9CL7 - chains F and E of the 6 polymer chains in the assembly; structure by electron microscopy, 3.83 A resolution.

# Chain F
Molecule: 40-nt DNA strand
Sequence (40 nucleotides; each row starts with the number of its first residue):
     1 CTCTAGACTCGACCTAGCAGATCTCGAGTCTAGAAATTCG

# Chain E
Name: Fanconi-associated nuclease 1
From: Homo sapiens
Notes: EC 3.1.21.-, 3.1.4.1
UniProtKB: Q9Y2M0 (FAN1_HUMAN); numbering as in UniProt (aligned over 372-1010)
Amino-acid sequence (639 residues; numbered 372 to 1010; the number before each row is that of its first residue):
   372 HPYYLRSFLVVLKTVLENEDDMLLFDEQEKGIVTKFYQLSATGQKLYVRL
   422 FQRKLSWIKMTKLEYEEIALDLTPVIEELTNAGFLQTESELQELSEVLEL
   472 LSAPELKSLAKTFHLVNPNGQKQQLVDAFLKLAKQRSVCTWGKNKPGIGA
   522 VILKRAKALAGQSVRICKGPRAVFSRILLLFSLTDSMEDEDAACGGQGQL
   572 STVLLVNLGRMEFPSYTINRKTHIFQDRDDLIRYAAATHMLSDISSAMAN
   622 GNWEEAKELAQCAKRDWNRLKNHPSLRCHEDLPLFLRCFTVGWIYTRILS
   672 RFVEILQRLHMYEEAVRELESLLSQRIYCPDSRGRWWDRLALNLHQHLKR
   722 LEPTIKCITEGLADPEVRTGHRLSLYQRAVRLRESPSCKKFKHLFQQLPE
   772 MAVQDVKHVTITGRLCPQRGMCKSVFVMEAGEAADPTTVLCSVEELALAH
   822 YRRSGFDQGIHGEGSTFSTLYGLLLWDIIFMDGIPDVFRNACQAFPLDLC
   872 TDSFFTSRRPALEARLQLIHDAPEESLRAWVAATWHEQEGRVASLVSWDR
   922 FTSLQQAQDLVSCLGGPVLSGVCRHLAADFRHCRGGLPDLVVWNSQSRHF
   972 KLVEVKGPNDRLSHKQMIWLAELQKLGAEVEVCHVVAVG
Not modelled in the structure: 561-577, 788-797
Curated features (UniProtKB/Swiss-Prot):
  - binding site (Mn(2+)): Glu834, Asp960, Glu975, Val976
  - natural variant: Cys871 (C871R: In KMIN), Gln929 (Q929P: In KMIN), Gly937 (G937D: In KMIN), Asp960 (D960N: In KMIN)
  - mutagenesis: Leu477 (L477P: Still localized to sites of DNA damage but the strength of the signal is diminished), Arg706 (R706A: Strongly reduced affinity for sites that have a 5'-terminal phosphate anchor at a flap of 1 nucleotide; when associated with A-952), Gln864 (Q864A: Loss of nuclease activity; when associated with A-960; A-975 and A-977), Arg952 (R952A: Strongly reduced affinity for sites that have a 5'-terminal phosphate anchor at a flap of 1 nucleotide; when associated with A-706), Asp960 (D960A: Loss of nuclease activity. Loss of nuclease activity; when associated with A-864; A-975 and A-977), Glu975 (E975A: Loss of nuclease activity; when associated with A-864; A-960 and A-977), Lys977 (K977A: Loss of nuclease activity; when associated with A-864; A-960 and A-975), Asp981 to Arg982 (Loss of nuclease activity)
What the authors report for this chain:
  - binding site for DNA (46-MER) with (CAG)2 extrusion: Tyr374, Arg420, Arg424, Lys425, Lys482
  - catalytic residues: Asp960
  - disease-associated variants - R507H: decreased binding to Proliferating cell nuclear antigen
  - mutagenesis - R507H: unchanged catalytic activity on 70mM KCl
  - conformationally variable residues (loop rearrangement): Arg507
  - mutagenesis - Q506A/R507A/S508A/V509A, R507A, R507H: decreased catalytic activity on PCNA

# How chain F and chain E interact
Pairs across the interface - 6 pairs, chain F then chain E:
  DA12(F) - Arg982(E)  phosphate contact
  DT15(F) - Arg679(E)  salt bridge to the phosphate
  DC25(F) - Ala474(E)  phosphate contact
  DC25(F) - Gln492(E)  hydrogen bond to the phosphate
  DC25(F) - Lys493(E)  phosphate contact
  DG26(F) - Gln492(E)  hydrogen bond to the phosphate
Also at the interface, not in a pair above, chain F (6 interface residues in all): DC23, DT24
Also at the interface, not in a pair above, chain E (8 interface residues in all): Lys433, Ser473, Arg752

# Summary
6 residues of chain F and 8 residues of chain E are in contact; the contacts include 2 hydrogen bonds and 1
salt bridge. Polar contacts include DC25(F)-Gln492(E), DG26(F)-Gln492(E) and DT15(F)-Arg679(E). From the
paper: the catalytic residue Asp960(E); Q506A/R507A/S508A/V509A, R507A and R507H of chain E reduce catalytic
activity on PCNA.
Here chain F is a 40-nt DNA strand and chain E is Fanconi-associated nuclease 1 (Homo sapiens). Entry 9CL7
(Cryo-EM structure of FAN1-PCNA-DNA in final state) was determined by electron microscopy (same publication as
9CG4, 9CHM and 9CMA).
